PDB entry 3LIS | X-ray diffraction, 2.00 A resolution | chains A and B

== Chain A (and B) ==
Protein: Csp231I C protein
Organism: Citrobacter sp. RFL231
Notes: chain B of this document is another copy of the same molecule, construct and numbering; everything in this record applies to it too
UniProtKB: Q32WH4 (Q32WH4_9ENTR); residue numbers follow UniProt; this construct covers 1-98
Chain sequence (98 residues; numbered 1 to 98; the number before each row is that of its first residue):
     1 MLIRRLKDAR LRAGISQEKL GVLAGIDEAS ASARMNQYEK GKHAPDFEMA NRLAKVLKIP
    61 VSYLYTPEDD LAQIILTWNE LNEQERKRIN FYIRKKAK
Disordered / not traced: 97-98
From the paper describing this entry:
  - self-association interface (contacts with another copy of this molecule); pairs are residue here / residue on that copy: Ser-62/Thr-66 (hydrogen bond)
  - conformationally variable residues (helix shift): Arg-88 to Lys-96
  - specificity-determining residues: Ala-33, Gln-37 (by similarity / conservation)

== Interface between chain A and chain B ==
Pairs across the interface (43; chain A residue first):
  Met-1(A) with Phe-47(B)
  Leu-2(A) with Phe-47(B), hydrophobic
  Phe-47(A) with Met-1(B); Leu-2(B), hydrophobic; Tyr-65(B)
  Pro-60(A) with Glu-68(B); Leu-71(B), hydrophobic
  Val-61(A) with Tyr-65(B); Pro-67(B)
  Ser-62(A) with Ser-62(B); Tyr-65(B); Thr-66(B), hydrogen bond; Ile-75(B)
  Tyr-65(A) with Phe-47(B), hydrophobic; Val-61(B); Ser-62(B); Tyr-65(B), hydrophobic
  Thr-66(A) with Ser-62(B), hydrogen bond
  Pro-67(A) with Val-61(B)
  Asp-70(A) with Trp-78(B)
  Leu-71(A) with Pro-60(B), hydrophobic; Ile-75(B), hydrophobic; Trp-78(B), hydrophobic
  Ile-74(A) with Trp-78(B)
  Ile-75(A) with Leu-71(B), hydrophobic; Ile-75(B), hydrophobic
  Thr-77(A) with Ile-93(B); Lys-96(B)
  Trp-78(A) with Asp-70(B); Leu-71(B), hydrophobic; Ile-74(B)
  Leu-81(A) with Lys-96(B)
  Glu-85(A) with Tyr-92(B); Lys-96(B)
  Ile-89(A) with Tyr-92(B), hydrophobic; Ile-93(B), hydrophobic
  Tyr-92(A) with Glu-85(B); Ile-89(B), hydrophobic
  Ile-93(A) with Thr-77(B); Ile-89(B), hydrophobic
  Lys-96(A) with Thr-77(B); Leu-81(B); Glu-85(B)
Also at the interface, not in a pair above, chain A (27 interface residues in all): Asn-51, Glu-68, Gln-73, Arg-86, Arg-88, Asn-90
Also at the interface, not in a pair above, chain B (27 interface residues in all): Asn-51, Gln-73, Arg-86, Arg-88, Asn-90

== In short ==
The chain A/chain B interface involves 27 residues from each chain, with 2 hydrogen bonds. Its one
hydrogen-bonded contact is Ser-62(A)/Thr-66(B). The paper reports specificity determinants Ala-33(A) and
Gln-37(A); conformational variability at Arg-88(A).
Chain A and chain B are both Csp231I C protein (Citrobacter sp. RFL231); the structure, Crystal Structure of
the Restriction-Modification Controller Protein C.Csp231I (Monoclinic form), was determined by X-ray
diffraction.
